Entry 5DDM (X-ray diffraction, 2.80 A resolution); this record covers chains B and T of the 3 polymer chains in the assembly.

== Chain B ==
Name: DNA polymerase lambda
From: Homo sapiens
Notes: EC 2.7.7.7
UniProtKB: Q9UGP5 (DPOLL_HUMAN); numbering as in UniProt (aligned over 242-575)
Sequence (335 residues; numbered 241 to 575; the number before each row is that of its first residue):
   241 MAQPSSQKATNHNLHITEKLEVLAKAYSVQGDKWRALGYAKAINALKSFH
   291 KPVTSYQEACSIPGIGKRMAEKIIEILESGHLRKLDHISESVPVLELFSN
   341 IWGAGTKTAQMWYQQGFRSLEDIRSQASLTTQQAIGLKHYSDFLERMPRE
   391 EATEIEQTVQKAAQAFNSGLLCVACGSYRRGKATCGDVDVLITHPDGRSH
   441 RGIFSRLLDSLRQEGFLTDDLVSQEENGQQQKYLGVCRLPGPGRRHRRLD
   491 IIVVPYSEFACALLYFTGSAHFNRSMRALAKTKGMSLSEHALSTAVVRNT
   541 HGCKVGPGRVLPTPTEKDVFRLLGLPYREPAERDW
Unresolved in the structure: 241-328
Sequence notes: expression tag (241)

== Chain T ==
Molecule: 6-nt DNA strand
Sequence (6 nucleotides; row label = number of the first residue in the row):
     6 GTACTG

== Chain B / chain T interface ==
Pairs across the interface - 20 pairs, chain B then chain T:
  Thr370(B) - DG11(T)  phosphate contact
  Gln372(B) - DG11(T)  hydrogen bond to the phosphate
  Val462(B) - DT10(T)  sugar contact
  Ser463(B) - DT10(T)  sugar contact
  Gln464(B) - DC9(T)  sugar contact
  Gln464(B) - DT10(T)  sugar contact
  Glu466(B) - DC9(T)  sugar contact
  Glu466(B) - DT10(T)  phosphate contact
  Asn467(B) - DC9(T)  phosphate contact
  Asn513(B) - DG6(T)  base contact
  Arg514(B) - DG6(T)  hydrogen bond to the base
  Arg517(B) - DG6(T)  sugar contact
  Arg517(B) - DT7(T)  hydrogen bond to the sugar
  Ala518(B) - DG6(T)  phosphate contact
  Lys521(B) - DG6(T)  salt bridge to the phosphate
  Leu527(B) - DT7(T)  sugar contact
  Ser528(B) - DT7(T)  phosphate contact
  Ser528(B) - DA8(T)  phosphate contact
  Glu529(B) - DA8(T)  sugar contact
  Arg538(B) - DT7(T)  salt bridge to the phosphate
Also at the interface, not in a pair above, chain B (18 interface residues in all): Glu465, Tyr505

== Summary ==
The interface between chain B and chain T involves 18 residues on one side and 6 on the other; the contacts
include 3 hydrogen bonds and 2 salt bridges. Among the polar pairs are Arg514(B)-DG6(T), Arg517(B)-DT7(T) and
Gln372(B)-DG11(T).
Chain B is DNA polymerase lambda (Homo sapiens) and chain T is a 6-nt DNA strand; the structure, Human DNA
polymerase lambda- Apoenzyme and complex with 6 paired DNA, was determined by X-ray diffraction (same
publication as 4XQ8, 4XRH, 5CA7, 5CHG, 5CJ7, 5CR0, 5CWR and 5DKW).
